Entry 2VU1 (X-ray diffraction, 1.51 A resolution); this record covers chains A and B of the 4 polymer chains in the assembly.

Chain A (and B):
Name: Acetyl-CoA acetyltransferase
Organism: Zoogloea ramigera
Notes: EC 2.3.1.9; chain B of this document is another copy of the same molecule, construct and numbering; everything in this record applies to it too
UniProt: P07097 (THIL_ZOORA); the construct has insertions or renumbered stretches relative to UniProt, so the offset changes along the chain: 1-10 = UniProt 2-11; 12-392 = UniProt 12-392
Chain sequence (392 residues; row label = number of the first residue in the row):
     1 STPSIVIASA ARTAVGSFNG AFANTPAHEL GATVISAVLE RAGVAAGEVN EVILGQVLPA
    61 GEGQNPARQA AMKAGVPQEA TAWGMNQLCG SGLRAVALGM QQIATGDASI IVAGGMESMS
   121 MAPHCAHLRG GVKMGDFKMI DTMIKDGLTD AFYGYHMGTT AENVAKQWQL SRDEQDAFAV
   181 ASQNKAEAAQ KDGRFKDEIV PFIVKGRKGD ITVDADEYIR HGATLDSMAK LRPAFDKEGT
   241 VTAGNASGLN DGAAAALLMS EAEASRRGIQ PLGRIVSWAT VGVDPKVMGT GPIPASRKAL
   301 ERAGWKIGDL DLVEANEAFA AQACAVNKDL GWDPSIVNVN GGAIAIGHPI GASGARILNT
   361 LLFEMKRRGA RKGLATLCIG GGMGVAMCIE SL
Unresolved in the structure: 1 (chain B: fully traced)
Modified positions: Cys89 (s-hydroxycysteine; CSO)
Construct notes: insertion (11); conflict Arg129 (Ala in P07097)
Residues lining bound ligands: pantothenyl-aminoethanol-11-pivalic acid (OPI): Ile144, Leu148, His156, Met157, Ala234, Phe235, Ala243, Ala246, Ser247, Gly248, Leu249, Ala318, Phe319, His348
Swiss-Prot annotation at these positions:
  - active site: Cys89 (Acyl-thioester intermediate), His348 (Proton acceptor), Cys378 (Proton acceptor)

How chain A and chain B interact:
Contacting residue pairs - 153 pairs, chain A then chain B:
  Phe18(A) with Arg129(B)
  Asn19(A) with Arg129(B)
  Asn24(A) with His127(B)
  Glu51(A) with Arg94(B), salt bridge; Thr280(B)
  Ala60(A) with Ala60(B), hydrophobic; Asp146(B)
  Gly61(A) with Lys145(B); Asp146(B), hydrogen bond (backbone-side chain)
  Glu62(A) with Asp146(B), hydrogen bond (backbone-side chain)
  Gly63(A) with Lys145(B); Asp146(B), hydrogen bond (backbone-side chain)
  Gln64(A) with Leu88(B); Lys145(B); Asp146(B); Gly147(B), hydrogen bond (side chain-backbone); Leu148(B); Thr149(B); Asp150(B); Ala151(B); Met157(B); Gly380(B); Gly381(B)
  Asn65(A) with Asn86(B); Leu88(B); Met383(B)
  Arg68(A) with Phe152(B); Val283(B), hydrogen bond (side chain-backbone); Gly381(B), hydrogen bond (side chain-backbone); Gly382(B), hydrogen bond (side chain-backbone)
  Gln69(A) with Ala151(B); Phe152(B)
  Met72(A) with Phe152(B), hydrophobic
  Gln78(A) with Gly282(B); Val283(B), hydrogen bond (backbone-backbone); Asp284(B), hydrogen bond (side chain-backbone)
  Glu79(A) with Val281(B); Gly282(B), hydrogen bond (backbone-backbone)
  Ala80(A) with Gly282(B)
  Thr81(A) with Thr280(B); Val281(B); Gly282(B); Met383(B)
  Ala82(A) with Gln87(B); Met383(B)
  Trp83(A) with Met85(B), hydrophobic; Asn86(B); Gln87(B); Arg94(B); Leu98(B), hydrophobic
  Gly84(A) with Met85(B); Asn86(B), hydrogen bond (backbone-backbone)
  Met85(A) with Trp83(B), hydrophobic; Gly84(B); Met85(B), hydrophobic
  Asn86(A) with Asn65(B); Trp83(B); Gly84(B), hydrogen bond (backbone-backbone)
  Gln87(A) with Ala82(B); Trp83(B)
  Leu88(A) with Gln64(B); Asn65(B)
  Arg94(A) with Glu51(B), salt bridge; Trp83(B); Gln102(B), hydrogen bond
  Leu98(A) with Trp83(B), hydrophobic; Gln102(B)
  Gln101(A) with Gln102(B), hydrogen bond; Thr105(B), hydrogen bond; Asp107(B), hydrogen bond
  Gln102(A) with Arg94(B), hydrogen bond; Leu98(B); Gln101(B), hydrogen bond; Trp278(B)
  Thr105(A) with Gln101(B), hydrogen bond; Thr105(B); Arg302(B)
  Gly106(A) with Arg302(B), hydrogen bond (backbone-side chain)
  Asp107(A) with Gln101(B), hydrogen bond; Trp278(B), hydrogen bond; Arg302(B), salt bridge
  Met119(A) with Arg129(B)
  Ser120(A) with His127(B), hydrogen bond (backbone-side chain); Arg129(B), hydrogen bond (backbone-side chain)
  Met121(A) with His127(B)
  Ala122(A) with His127(B); Arg129(B), hydrogen bond (backbone-side chain)
  Pro123(A) with Cys125(B), hydrophobic; Ala126(B); His127(B)
  His124(A) with Cys125(B); Ala126(B), hydrogen bond (backbone-backbone)
  Cys125(A) with Pro123(B), hydrophobic; His124(B); Cys125(B), hydrophobic
  Ala126(A) with Pro123(B); His124(B), hydrogen bond (backbone-backbone)
  His127(A) with Asn24(B); Ser120(B), hydrogen bond (side chain-backbone); Met121(B); Ala122(B); Pro123(B)
  Arg129(A) with Phe18(B); Asn19(B); Met119(B); Ser120(B), hydrogen bond (side chain-backbone); Ala122(B), hydrogen bond (side chain-backbone); Asp141(B), salt bridge; Met143(B)
  Met139(A) with Met139(B), hydrophobic
  Asp141(A) with Arg129(B), salt bridge
  Met143(A) with Arg129(B)
  Lys145(A) with Gly61(B); Gly63(B); Gln64(B)
  Asp146(A) with Ala60(B); Gly61(B), hydrogen bond (side chain-backbone); Glu62(B), hydrogen bond (side chain-backbone); Gly63(B), hydrogen bond (side chain-backbone); Gln64(B)
  Gly147(A) with Gln64(B), hydrogen bond (backbone-side chain)
  Leu148(A) with Gln64(B)
  Thr149(A) with Gln64(B)
  Asp150(A) with Gln64(B)
  Ala151(A) with Gln64(B); Gln69(B)
  Phe152(A) with Arg68(B); Gln69(B); Met72(B), hydrophobic
  Met157(A) with Gln64(B)
  Trp278(A) with Gln102(B); Asp107(B), hydrogen bond
  Thr280(A) with Glu51(B); Thr81(B)
  Val281(A) with Glu79(B); Thr81(B)
  Gly282(A) with Gln78(B); Glu79(B), hydrogen bond (backbone-backbone); Ala80(B); Thr81(B)
  Val283(A) with Arg68(B), hydrogen bond (backbone-side chain); Gln78(B), hydrogen bond (backbone-backbone)
  Asp284(A) with Gln78(B)
  Pro285(A) with Met72(B), hydrophobic
  Arg302(A) with Gly106(B), hydrogen bond (side chain-backbone); Asp107(B), salt bridge
  Gly380(A) with Gln64(B)
  Gly381(A) with Gln64(B); Arg68(B), hydrogen bond (backbone-side chain)
  Gly382(A) with Arg68(B), hydrogen bond (backbone-side chain)
  Met383(A) with Asn65(B); Thr81(B); Ala82(B)
Also at the interface, not in a pair above, chain A (69 interface residues in all): Ala23, Pro59, Ala104, Leu128
Also at the interface, not in a pair above, chain B (69 interface residues in all): Ala23, Pro59, Ala104, Leu128, Pro285

Summary:
The chain A/chain B interface involves 69 residues from each chain, with 41 hydrogen bonds and 6 salt bridges.
Polar contacts include Glu51(A)-Arg94(B), Asp107(A)-Arg302(B) and Arg129(A)-Asp141(B). Chain A binds
pantothenyl-aminoethanol-11-pivalic acid. Curated annotation (UniProt) lists 3 active-site residues on chain
A.
Both chains are Acetyl-CoA acetyltransferase (Zoogloea ramigera). Entry 2VU1 (Biosynthetic thiolase from Z.
ramigera. Complex of with O-pantheteine- 11-pivalate) was determined by X-ray diffraction, deposited together
with 2VTZ, 2VU0 and 2VU2.
